3MK0 - chain A; structure by X-ray diffraction, 1.90 A resolution.

Chain A:
Protein: Alkaline phosphatase, placental type
Organism: Homo sapiens
Notes: EC 3.1.3.1
UniProt: P05187 (PPB1_HUMAN); residues 1-484 here correspond to UniProt positions 23-506 (UniProt number = residue number + 22)
Chain sequence (484 residues; numbered 1 to 484; the number before each row is that of its first residue):
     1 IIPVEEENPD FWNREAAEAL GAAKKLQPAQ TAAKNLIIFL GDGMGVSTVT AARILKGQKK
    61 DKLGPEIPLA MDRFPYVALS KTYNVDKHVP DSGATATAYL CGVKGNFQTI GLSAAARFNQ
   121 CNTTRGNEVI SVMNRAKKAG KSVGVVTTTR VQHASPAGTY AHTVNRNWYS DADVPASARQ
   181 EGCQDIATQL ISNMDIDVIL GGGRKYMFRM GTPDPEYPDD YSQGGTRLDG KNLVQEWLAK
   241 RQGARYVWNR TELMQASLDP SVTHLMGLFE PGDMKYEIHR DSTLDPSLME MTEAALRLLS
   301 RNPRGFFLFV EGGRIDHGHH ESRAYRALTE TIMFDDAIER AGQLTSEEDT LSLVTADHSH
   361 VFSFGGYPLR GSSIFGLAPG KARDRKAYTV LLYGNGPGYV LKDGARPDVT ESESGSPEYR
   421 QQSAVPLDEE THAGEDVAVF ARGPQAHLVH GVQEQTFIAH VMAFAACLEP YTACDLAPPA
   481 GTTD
Disordered / not traced: 482-484
Modified positions: Ser92 (phosphoserine; SEP)
Disulfides: Cys121-Cys183, Cys467-Cys474
Covalent attachments: N-acetylglucosamine (NAG) linked to Asn122, Asn249
Bound ions: Zn2+ site 1: Asp42, Ser92, Asp357, His358; Mg2+: Asp42, Ser155, Glu311; Zn2+ site 2: Ser92, Asp316, His320, His432; Ca2+: Glu216, Phe269, Glu270, Asp285
Small-molecule neighbours:
  - P-nitrophenol (NPO), molecule 1: Gly211, Pro213, Pro218, Tyr221
  - P-nitrophenol (NPO), molecule 2: Arg250, Leu253, Met254, Ser257, Glu290, Glu293, Ala294, Arg297
UniProt features mapped onto this chain:
  - active site: Ser92 (Phosphoserine intermediate)
  - binding site (Mg(2+)): Asp42, Ser155, Glu311
  - binding site (Zn(2+)): Asp42, Ser92, Asp316, His320, Asp357, His358, His432
  - binding site (Ca(2+)): Glu216, Phe269, Glu270, Asp285
  - lipidation: Asp484 (GPI-anchor amidated aspartate)
  - glycosylation (N-linked (GlcNAc...) asparagine): Asn122, Asn249

Summary:
Ligands of chain A: P-nitrophenol. Covalently linked N-acetylglucosamine: at Asn122 and Asn249. The Zn2+ site
1 is built by Asp42, Ser92, Asp357 and His358. Curated annotation (UniProt) lists active-site residue Ser92, 3
Mg2+-binding residues, 7 Zn2+-binding residues and 4 Ca2+-binding residues.
Chain A is Alkaline phosphatase, placental type (Homo sapiens); the structure, Refinement of placental
alkaline phosphatase complexed with nitrophenyl, was determined by X-ray diffraction, deposited together with
3MK1 and 3MK2.
